PDB entry 6BM2 | X-ray diffraction, 3.40 A resolution | chains A and B of the 12 polymer chains in the assembly

[Chain A]
Molecule: DNA-directed RNA polymerase II subunit RPB1
Organism: Saccharomyces cerevisiae (strain ATCC 204508 / S288c)
Notes: EC 2.7.7.6
UniProtKB: P04050 (RPB1_YEAST); residue numbers follow UniProt; this construct covers 1-1733
Sequence (1733 residues; numbered 1 to 1733; the number before each row is that of its first residue):
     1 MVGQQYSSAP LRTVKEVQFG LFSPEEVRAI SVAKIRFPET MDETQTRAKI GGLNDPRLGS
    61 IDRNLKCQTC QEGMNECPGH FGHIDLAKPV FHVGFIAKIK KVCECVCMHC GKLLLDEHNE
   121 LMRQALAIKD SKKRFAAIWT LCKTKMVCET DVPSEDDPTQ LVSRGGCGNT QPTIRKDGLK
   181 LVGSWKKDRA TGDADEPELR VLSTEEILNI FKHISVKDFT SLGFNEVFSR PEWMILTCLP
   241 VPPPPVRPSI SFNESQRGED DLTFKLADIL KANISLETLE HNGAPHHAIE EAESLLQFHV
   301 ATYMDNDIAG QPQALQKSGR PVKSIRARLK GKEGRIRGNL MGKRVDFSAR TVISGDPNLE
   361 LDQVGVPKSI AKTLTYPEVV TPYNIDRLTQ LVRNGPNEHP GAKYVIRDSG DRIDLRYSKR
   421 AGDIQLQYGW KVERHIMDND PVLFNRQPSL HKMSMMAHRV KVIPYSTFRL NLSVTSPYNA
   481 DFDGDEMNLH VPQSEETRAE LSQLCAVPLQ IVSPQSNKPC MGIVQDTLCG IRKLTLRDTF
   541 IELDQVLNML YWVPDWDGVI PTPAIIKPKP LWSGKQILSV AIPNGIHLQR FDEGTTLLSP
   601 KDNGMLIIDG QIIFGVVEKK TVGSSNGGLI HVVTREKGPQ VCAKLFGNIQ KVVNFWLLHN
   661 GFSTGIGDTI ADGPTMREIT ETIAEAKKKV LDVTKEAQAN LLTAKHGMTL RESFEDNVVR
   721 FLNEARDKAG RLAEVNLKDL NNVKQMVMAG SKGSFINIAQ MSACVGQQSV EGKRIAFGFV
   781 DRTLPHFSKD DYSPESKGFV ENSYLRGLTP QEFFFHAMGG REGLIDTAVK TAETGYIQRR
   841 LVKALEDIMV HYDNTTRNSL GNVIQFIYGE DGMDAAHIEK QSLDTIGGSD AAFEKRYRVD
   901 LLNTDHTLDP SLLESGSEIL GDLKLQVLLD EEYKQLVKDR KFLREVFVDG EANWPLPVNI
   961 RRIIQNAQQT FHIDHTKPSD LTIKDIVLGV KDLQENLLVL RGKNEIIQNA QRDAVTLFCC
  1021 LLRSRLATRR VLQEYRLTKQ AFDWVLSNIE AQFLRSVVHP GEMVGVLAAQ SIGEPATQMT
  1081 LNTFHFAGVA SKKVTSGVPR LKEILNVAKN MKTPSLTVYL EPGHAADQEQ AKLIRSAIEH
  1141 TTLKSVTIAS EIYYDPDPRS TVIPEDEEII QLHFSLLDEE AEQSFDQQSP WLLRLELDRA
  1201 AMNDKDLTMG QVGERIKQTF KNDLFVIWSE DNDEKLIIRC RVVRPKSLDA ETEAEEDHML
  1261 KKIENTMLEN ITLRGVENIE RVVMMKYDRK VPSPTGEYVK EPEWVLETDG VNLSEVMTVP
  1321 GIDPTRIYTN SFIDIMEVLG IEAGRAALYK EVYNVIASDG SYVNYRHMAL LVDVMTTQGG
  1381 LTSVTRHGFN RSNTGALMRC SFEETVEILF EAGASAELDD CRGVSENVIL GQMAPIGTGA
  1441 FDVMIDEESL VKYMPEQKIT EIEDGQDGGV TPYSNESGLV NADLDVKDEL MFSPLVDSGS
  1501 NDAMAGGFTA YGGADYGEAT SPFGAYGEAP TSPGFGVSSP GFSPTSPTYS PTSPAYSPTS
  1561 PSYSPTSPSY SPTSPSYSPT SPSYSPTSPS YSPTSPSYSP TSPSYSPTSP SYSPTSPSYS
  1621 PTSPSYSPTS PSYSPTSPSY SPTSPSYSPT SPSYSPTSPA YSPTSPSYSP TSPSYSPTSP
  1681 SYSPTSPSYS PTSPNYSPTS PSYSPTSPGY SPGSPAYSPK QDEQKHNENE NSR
Unresolved in the structure: 1-2, 149-164, 186-200, 251-258, 1081-1092, 1176-1186, 1244-1253, 1447-1733
Bound ions: Zn2+ site 1: Cys70, Cys77, His80; Zn2+ site 2: Cys110, Cys167; Mg2+: Asp481, Asp483, Asp485 (shared with 1 residue of chain R)

[Chain B]
Molecule: DNA-directed RNA polymerase II subunit RPB2
Organism: Saccharomyces cerevisiae (strain ATCC 204508 / S288c)
Notes: EC 2.7.7.6
UniProtKB: P08518 (RPB2_YEAST); residues 1-1224 here = UniProt positions 1-1224
Sequence (1224 residues; each row starts with the number of its first residue):
     1 MSDLANSEKY YDEDPYGFED ESAPITAEDS WAVISAFFRE KGLVSQQLDS FNQFVDYTLQ
    61 DIICEDSTLI LEQLAQHTTE SDNISRKYEI SFGKIYVTKP MVNESDGVTH ALYPQEARLR
   121 NLTYSSGLFV DVKKRTYEAI DVPGRELKYE LIAEESEDDS ESGKVFIGRL PIMLRSKNCY
   181 LSEATESDLY KLKECPFDMG GYFIINGSEK VLIAQERSAG NIVQVFKKAA PSPISHVAEI
   241 RSALEKGSRF ISTLQVKLYG REGSSARTIK ATLPYIKQDI PIVIIFRALG IIPDGEILEH
   301 ICYDVNDWQM LEMLKPCVED GFVIQDRETA LDFIGRRGTA LGIKKEKRIQ YAKDILQKEF
   361 LPHITQLEGF ESRKAFFLGY MINRLLLCAL DRKDQDDRDH FGKKRLDLAG PLLAQLFKTL
   421 FKKLTKDIFR YMQRTVEEAH DFNMKLAINA KTITSGLKYA LATGNWGEQK KAMSSRAGVS
   481 QVLNRYTYSS TLSHLRRTNT PIGRDGKLAK PRQLHNTHWG LVCPAETPEG QACGLVKNLS
   541 LMSCISVGTD PMPIITFLSE WGMEPLEDYV PHQSPDATRV FVNGVWHGVH RNPARLMETL
   601 RTLRRKGDIN PEVSMIRDIR EKELKIFTDA GRVYRPLFIV EDDESLGHKE LKVRKGHIAK
   661 LMATEYQDIE GGFEDVEEYT WSSLLNEGLV EYIDAEEEES ILIAMQPEDL EPAEANEEND
   721 LDVDPAKRIR VSHHATTFTH CEIHPSMILG VAASIIPFPD HNQSPRNTYQ SAMGKQAMGV
   781 FLTNYNVRMD TMANILYYPQ KPLGTTRAME YLKFRELPAG QNAIVAIACY SGYNQEDSMI
   841 MNQSSIDRGL FRSLFFRSYM DQEKKYGMSI TETFEKPQRT NTLRMKHGTY DKLDDDGLIA
   901 PGVRVSGEDV IIGKTTPISP DEEELGQRTA YHSKRDASTP LRSTENGIVD QVLVTTNQDG
   961 LKFVKVRVRT TKIPQIGDKF ASRHGQKGTI GITYRREDMP FTAEGIVPDL IINPHAIPSR
  1021 MTVAHLIECL LSKVAALSGN EGDASPFTDI TVEGISKLLR EHGYQSRGFE VMYNGHTGKK
  1081 LMAQIFFGPT YYQRLRHMVD DKIHARARGP MQVLTRQPVE GRSRDGGLRF GEMERDCMIA
  1141 HGAASFLKER LMEASDAFRV HICGICGLMT VIAKLNHNQF ECKGCDNKID IYQIHIPYAA
  1201 KLLFQELMAM NITPRLYTDR SRDF
Unresolved in the structure: 1-19, 71-88, 135-163, 244-250, 339-344, 436-445, 503-508, 669-677, 713-721, 919-928, 1221-1224
Bound ions: Zn2+: Cys1163, Cys1166

[Interface between chain A and chain B]
Contacting residue pairs - 414 pairs, chain A then chain B:
  Gln4(A) - Ala1157(B)
  Gln4(A) - Phe1158(B)
  Gln4(A) - Arg1159(B)  hydrogen bond
  Gln5(A) - Arg1159(B)  hydrogen bond (backbone-side chain)
  Gln5(A) - Leu1175(B)
  Ser7(A) - His1161(B)  hydrogen bond
  Ser7(A) - Phe1180(B)
  Ser7(A) - Gln1193(B)  hydrogen bond
  Ser8(A) - Asn1178(B)
  Ser8(A) - Phe1180(B)
  Ala9(A) - Phe1180(B)
  Ala9(A) - Ile1191(B)  hydrophobic
  Ala9(A) - Gln1193(B)
  Pro10(A) - Gln1193(B)  hydrogen bond (backbone-backbone)
  Leu11(A) - Gln1193(B)
  Leu11(A) - His1195(B)
  Arg12(A) - Tyr1192(B)
  Arg12(A) - Gln1193(B)  hydrogen bond (backbone-backbone)
  Arg12(A) - Ile1194(B)
  Arg12(A) - Thr1218(B)
  Thr13(A) - Thr1218(B)
  Val14(A) - Tyr1217(B)
  Lys15(A) - Tyr1217(B)  hydrogen bond (backbone-backbone)
  Lys15(A) - Thr1218(B)
  Lys15(A) - Asp1219(B)
  Lys15(A) - Arg1220(B)  hydrogen bond (backbone-side chain)
  Glu16(A) - Arg1215(B)
  Glu16(A) - Leu1216(B)
  Glu16(A) - Tyr1217(B)  hydrogen bond (backbone-backbone)
  Glu16(A) - Asp1219(B)
  Glu16(A) - Arg1220(B)
  Val17(A) - Arg1215(B)
  Val17(A) - Leu1216(B)  hydrophobic
  Gln18(A) - Thr1213(B)
  Gln18(A) - Arg1215(B)  hydrogen bond (backbone-backbone)
  Phe19(A) - Thr1213(B)
  Gly20(A) - Ile1212(B)
  Gly20(A) - Thr1213(B)  hydrogen bond (backbone-backbone)
  Leu21(A) - Asn1211(B)
  Leu21(A) - Thr1213(B)
  Phe22(A) - Leu1168(B)  hydrophobic
  Phe22(A) - Met1208(B)
  Phe22(A) - Asn1211(B)  hydrogen bond (backbone-side chain)
  Phe22(A) - Thr1213(B)
  Glu26(A) - Cys1166(B)
  Glu26(A) - Leu1168(B)
  Glu26(A) - Arg1215(B)  salt bridge
  Ala29(A) - Lys1183(B)
  Ala29(A) - Gly1184(B)
  Ile30(A) - Leu1168(B)  hydrophobic
  Ile30(A) - Thr1170(B)
  Ile30(A) - Lys1183(B)
  Arg63(A) - Arg884(B)
  Thr69(A) - Lys1174(B)
  Cys70(A) - Ile1172(B)  hydrophobic
  Cys70(A) - Lys1174(B)
  Glu72(A) - Leu1175(B)
  Glu72(A) - Asn1176(B)
  Met74(A) - Arg1116(B)  hydrogen bond (backbone-side chain)
  Asn75(A) - Arg1116(B)  hydrogen bond (backbone-side chain)
  Asn75(A) - Phe1158(B)
  Glu76(A) - Phe1158(B)
  Glu76(A) - Arg1159(B)  salt bridge
  Pro78(A) - Lys1201(B)  hydrogen bond (backbone-side chain)
  Gly79(A) - Gln1205(B)
  Phe81(A) - Gln1205(B)
  Phe81(A) - Met1208(B)  hydrophobic
  Phe81(A) - Ala1209(B)
  His92(A) - Met1210(B)  hydrogen bond (side chain-backbone)
  Phe228(A) - Arg1215(B)
  Trp233(A) - Asn1211(B)
  Leu236(A) - Asn1211(B)
  Pro240(A) - Met1208(B)
  Pro242(A) - Ala1209(B)  hydrophobic
  Pro245(A) - Leu1114(B)
  Pro245(A) - Tyr1198(B)
  Pro245(A) - Lys1201(B)
  Val246(A) - Leu1114(B)
  Val246(A) - Gln1205(B)
  Val246(A) - Glu1206(B)
  Pro248(A) - Leu1114(B)
  Tyr303(A) - Ala1209(B)
  Met304(A) - Met1210(B)  hydrophobic
  Gly319(A) - Lys471(B)
  Arg320(A) - Lys471(B)
  Ile325(A) - Glu1206(B)
  Ile325(A) - Met1210(B)  hydrophobic
  Arg328(A) - Glu1206(B)  salt bridge
  Leu329(A) - Leu1203(B)  hydrophobic
  Leu329(A) - Glu1206(B)
  Arg335(A) - Leu1114(B)
  Arg335(A) - Thr1115(B)
  Arg335(A) - Ala1199(B)
  Arg335(A) - Leu1202(B)
  Arg335(A) - Glu1206(B)  salt bridge
  Ile336(A) - Leu1203(B)  hydrophobic
  Arg337(A) - Arg1129(B)  hydrogen bond (backbone-side chain)
  Arg337(A) - Glu1132(B)  salt bridge
  Gly338(A) - Arg1129(B)
  Asn339(A) - Thr1115(B)
  Asn339(A) - Gln1117(B)  hydrogen bond (backbone-side chain)
  Asn339(A) - Ala1199(B)
  Leu340(A) - Ala1199(B)  hydrophobic
  Leu340(A) - Ala1200(B)
  Leu340(A) - Leu1203(B)  hydrophobic
  Met341(A) - Glu1132(B)
  Met341(A) - Arg1135(B)
  Gly342(A) - Arg1129(B)  hydrogen bond (backbone-side chain)
  Gly342(A) - Phe1130(B)
  Lys343(A) - Gln1117(B)
  Lys343(A) - Arg1129(B)
  Lys343(A) - Phe1130(B)  hydrogen bond (backbone-backbone)
  Lys343(A) - Leu1151(B)
  Lys343(A) - Ser1155(B)
  Lys343(A) - Asp1156(B)
  Arg344(A) - Pro1118(B)
  Arg344(A) - Val1119(B)
  Arg344(A) - Glu1120(B)  salt bridge
  Arg344(A) - Gly1127(B)
  Arg344(A) - Leu1128(B)
  Arg344(A) - Arg1129(B)
  Arg344(A) - Ser1155(B)  hydrogen bond (backbone-side chain)
  Val345(A) - Gly1127(B)
  Val345(A) - Leu1128(B)  hydrogen bond (backbone-backbone)
  Val345(A) - Phe1130(B)  hydrophobic
  Val345(A) - Arg1150(B)
  Val345(A) - Ala1154(B)
  Asp346(A) - Arg1106(B)  salt bridge
  Asp346(A) - Arg1108(B)
  Asp346(A) - Gly1109(B)
  Asp346(A) - Met1111(B)
  Asp346(A) - Pro1118(B)
  Asp346(A) - Arg1150(B)  hydrogen bond (backbone-side chain)
  Asp346(A) - Ala1154(B)  hydrogen bond (backbone-backbone)
  Phe347(A) - Arg1106(B)  hydrogen bond (backbone-backbone)
  Phe347(A) - Ala1107(B)  hydrophobic
  Phe347(A) - Arg1108(B)
  Phe347(A) - Arg1150(B)
  Ser348(A) - Ala1105(B)
  Ser348(A) - Arg1106(B)  hydrogen bond (backbone-backbone)
  Ser348(A) - Leu1128(B)  hydrogen bond (side chain-backbone)
  Ala349(A) - His1104(B)
  Ala349(A) - Ala1105(B)  hydrophobic
  Ala349(A) - Leu1128(B)
  Arg350(A) - Lys1102(B)
  Arg350(A) - Ile1103(B)
  Arg350(A) - His1104(B)  hydrogen bond (backbone-backbone)
  Arg350(A) - Leu1128(B)
  Thr351(A) - Ile1103(B)
  Val352(A) - Val1099(B)  hydrophobic
  Gly355(A) - Tyr833(B)
  Asp356(A) - Tyr833(B)  hydrogen bond
  Pro357(A) - Ser831(B)
  Pro357(A) - Gly832(B)
  Pro357(A) - Tyr833(B)
  Asn358(A) - Tyr833(B)  hydrogen bond
  Ser369(A) - Ile1103(B)
  Ile370(A) - Ala1105(B)  hydrophobic
  Thr373(A) - Ala1105(B)
  Thr373(A) - Ala1107(B)
  Leu374(A) - Arg1106(B)
  Leu374(A) - Ala1107(B)  hydrophobic
  Arg412(A) - Arg1108(B)
  Glu433(A) - Arg1108(B)  salt bridge
  Leu443(A) - Met1138(B)  hydrophobic
  Leu443(A) - Phe1146(B)  hydrophobic
  Asn445(A) - Glu1134(B)
  Gln447(A) - Glu1134(B)  hydrogen bond
  Ser449(A) - Met1133(B)
  Ser449(A) - Glu1134(B)  hydrogen bond
  Ser449(A) - Cys1137(B)
  His451(A) - Cys1137(B)  hydrogen bond (backbone-side chain)
  Lys452(A) - Ala1140(B)
  Lys452(A) - His1141(B)  hydrogen bond (backbone-side chain)
  Met455(A) - Phe1130(B)  hydrophobic
  Met455(A) - Glu1134(B)
  Met455(A) - Cys1137(B)  hydrophobic
  Met455(A) - Met1138(B)  hydrophobic
  Met455(A) - His1141(B)  hydrogen bond (backbone-side chain)
  Tyr465(A) - Ile976(B)  hydrophobic
  Ser466(A) - Gln975(B)
  Ser466(A) - Val1099(B)
  Ser466(A) - Asp1100(B)  hydrogen bond
  Ser466(A) - Ile1103(B)
  Thr467(A) - Ile976(B)
  Thr467(A) - Gly977(B)
  Thr467(A) - Val1099(B)
  Arg469(A) - Tyr833(B)
  Arg469(A) - Ile976(B)
  Arg469(A) - Gly991(B)  hydrogen bond (side chain-backbone)
  Leu472(A) - Gln835(B)
  Thr475(A) - Glu836(B)
  Asp481(A) - Glu836(B)
  Phe482(A) - Gln835(B)
  Phe482(A) - Glu836(B)  hydrogen bond (backbone-backbone)
  Phe482(A) - Asp837(B)
  Phe482(A) - Ser838(B)
  Phe482(A) - Thr989(B)  hydrogen bond (backbone-side chain)
  Asp483(A) - Asp837(B)  hydrogen bond (backbone-backbone)
  Asp483(A) - Lys979(B)
  Asp483(A) - Lys987(B)  salt bridge
  Asp483(A) - Gly988(B)
  Asp483(A) - Thr989(B)
  Gly484(A) - Thr989(B)
  Glu486(A) - Lys1102(B)  salt bridge
  Asn488(A) - Leu1128(B)
  His490(A) - Phe1130(B)
  His490(A) - Arg1150(B)  hydrogen bond
  Val491(A) - Arg1150(B)  hydrogen bond (backbone-side chain)
  Pro492(A) - Glu1149(B)
  Gln493(A) - Glu1149(B)  hydrogen bond (backbone-side chain)
  Ser494(A) - Glu1149(B)  hydrogen bond (backbone-side chain)
  Thr497(A) - Phe1146(B)
  Thr497(A) - Glu1149(B)
  Glu500(A) - Ala1143(B)
  Glu500(A) - Ala1144(B)  hydrogen bond (side chain-backbone)
  Glu500(A) - Ser1145(B)  hydrogen bond (side chain-backbone)
  Glu500(A) - Phe1146(B)  hydrogen bond (side chain-backbone)
  Leu501(A) - Phe1146(B)  hydrophobic
  Leu504(A) - His1141(B)
  Leu504(A) - Ala1143(B)
  Cys505(A) - Met1138(B)  hydrophobic
  Cys505(A) - His1141(B)
  Gln510(A) - His1141(B)  hydrogen bond
  Val524(A) - Gln835(B)
  Gln525(A) - Gln835(B)
  Gln525(A) - Glu836(B)
  Gln525(A) - Asn1013(B)
  Gln525(A) - His1015(B)  hydrogen bond (backbone-side chain)
  Asp526(A) - Cys829(B)
  Asp526(A) - Gly832(B)
  Asp526(A) - Asn834(B)
  Asp526(A) - Gln835(B)
  Asp526(A) - Asn1013(B)  hydrogen bond
  Asp526(A) - His1015(B)  salt bridge
  Cys529(A) - His1015(B)
  Glu542(A) - Lys1079(B)  salt bridge
  Asn654(A) - Gln835(B)
  Leu657(A) - Cys829(B)  hydrophobic
  Leu658(A) - Tyr830(B)
  Leu658(A) - Ser831(B)
  Leu658(A) - Asn1074(B)  hydrogen bond (backbone-side chain)
  Leu658(A) - Leu1081(B)
  His659(A) - Asn1074(B)
  His659(A) - Thr1077(B)
  His659(A) - Leu1081(B)
  Asn660(A) - Leu1081(B)
  Asn660(A) - Met1082(B)  hydrogen bond (backbone-backbone)
  Asn660(A) - Ala1083(B)  hydrogen bond (backbone-backbone)
  Gly661(A) - Ala1083(B)
  Phe662(A) - Ala828(B)
  Phe662(A) - Cys829(B)  hydrogen bond (backbone-backbone)
  Phe662(A) - Pro1014(B)  hydrophobic
  Ser663(A) - Ile827(B)  hydrogen bond (side chain-backbone)
  Ser663(A) - Pro1014(B)
  Ser663(A) - Gln1084(B)
  Ser663(A) - Ile1085(B)
  Ser663(A) - Phe1086(B)  hydrogen bond (side chain-backbone)
  Thr664(A) - Ile827(B)
  Thr664(A) - Pro1014(B)
  Thr664(A) - Phe1086(B)
  Gly665(A) - Leu1026(B)
  Gly665(A) - Phe1069(B)
  Gly665(A) - Phe1086(B)
  Ile666(A) - Val1023(B)  hydrophobic
  Ile666(A) - Leu1026(B)  hydrophobic
  Ile666(A) - Ile1027(B)  hydrophobic
  Ile666(A) - Arg1067(B)
  Ile666(A) - Phe1086(B)  hydrophobic
  Asp668(A) - Phe1069(B)
  Ile670(A) - Arg1067(B)
  Thr680(A) - Ile729(B)
  Met746(A) - Pro1014(B)
  Met746(A) - Pro1018(B)  hydrophobic
  Ser751(A) - His1015(B)  hydrogen bond
  Lys752(A) - His1015(B)
  Lys752(A) - Ser1019(B)  hydrogen bond
  Lys752(A) - Arg1020(B)
  Asn757(A) - Pro1018(B)
  Asn757(A) - Ser1019(B)
  Asn757(A) - Met1021(B)
  Gln760(A) - Met1021(B)
  Met761(A) - Met1021(B)  hydrophobic
  Met761(A) - Val1023(B)  hydrophobic
  Glu771(A) - Lys510(B)
  Ile775(A) - Asn516(B)
  Ala776(A) - Asn516(B)
  Gly778(A) - His515(B)
  Gly778(A) - Asn516(B)  hydrogen bond (backbone-side chain)
  Phe779(A) - Asn516(B)
  Phe779(A) - Thr517(B)
  Phe779(A) - Glu699(B)
  Val780(A) - Glu699(B)  hydrogen bond (backbone-side chain)
  Asp781(A) - Arg620(B)  salt bridge
  Arg782(A) - Glu698(B)  hydrogen bond (side chain-backbone)
  Arg782(A) - Glu699(B)  hydrogen bond (side chain-backbone)
  Arg782(A) - Ile701(B)  hydrogen bond (side chain-backbone)
  Arg782(A) - Leu702(B)
  Thr783(A) - Asn516(B)  hydrogen bond (backbone-side chain)
  Pro785(A) - Glu698(B)
  Pro785(A) - Ile701(B)
  Pro785(A) - Leu702(B)
  Pro785(A) - Ile703(B)  hydrogen bond (backbone-backbone)
  His786(A) - Trp519(B)
  His786(A) - Leu702(B)
  His786(A) - Ile703(B)
  His786(A) - Met705(B)
  His786(A) - Glu742(B)  salt bridge
  Phe787(A) - Leu702(B)
  Ser788(A) - Ala735(B)
  Lys789(A) - Arg620(B)
  Glu795(A) - Val731(B)
  Glu801(A) - Ile729(B)
  Glu801(A) - Val731(B)
  Asn802(A) - Arg728(B)
  Asn802(A) - Ile729(B)  hydrogen bond (side chain-backbone)
  Tyr804(A) - His761(B)
  Tyr804(A) - Asn762(B)
  Tyr804(A) - Gln763(B)
  Tyr804(A) - Met1021(B)  hydrophobic
  Tyr804(A) - Val1023(B)  hydrophobic
  Leu805(A) - His761(B)
  Leu805(A) - Val1023(B)  hydrophobic
  Leu805(A) - Val1052(B)  hydrophobic
  Arg806(A) - Pro725(B)  hydrogen bond (side chain-backbone)
  Arg806(A) - Ala726(B)
  Arg806(A) - Lys727(B)
  Arg806(A) - Arg728(B)
  Arg806(A) - Ile729(B)
  Arg806(A) - His761(B)  hydrogen bond (backbone-side chain)
  Gly807(A) - Arg728(B)  hydrogen bond (backbone-side chain)
  Gly807(A) - Asp760(B)
  Gly807(A) - His761(B)
  Leu808(A) - Arg728(B)  hydrogen bond (backbone-side chain)
  Leu808(A) - Asp760(B)  hydrogen bond (backbone-backbone)
  Leu808(A) - Phe1047(B)
  Thr809(A) - Ile729(B)
  Thr809(A) - Arg730(B)
  Thr809(A) - Phe1047(B)
  Pro810(A) - Trp519(B)
  Pro810(A) - Met705(B)  hydrophobic
  Pro810(A) - Pro745(B)  hydrophobic
  Pro810(A) - Phe1047(B)
  Gln811(A) - Met705(B)
  Phe813(A) - Ile748(B)  hydrophobic
  Phe813(A) - Leu749(B)  hydrophobic
  Phe813(A) - Pro759(B)
  Phe813(A) - Asp760(B)
  Phe813(A) - Asn767(B)
  Phe813(A) - Phe1047(B)  hydrophobic
  Phe814(A) - His515(B)
  Phe814(A) - Asn516(B)
  Phe814(A) - Trp519(B)  hydrophobic
  His816(A) - Gln763(B)
  His816(A) - Ser764(B)  hydrogen bond (backbone-side chain)
  Ala817(A) - Leu514(B)
  Ala817(A) - Pro524(B)  hydrophobic
  Ala817(A) - Ser764(B)
  Met818(A) - Leu514(B)
  Met818(A) - Asn516(B)
  Gly820(A) - Ser764(B)
  Arg821(A) - Arg512(B)  hydrogen bond (side chain-backbone)
  Arg821(A) - Leu514(B)
  Arg821(A) - Pro524(B)  hydrogen bond (side chain-backbone)
  Arg821(A) - Thr527(B)
  Arg821(A) - Gly534(B)
  Arg821(A) - Lys537(B)
  Glu822(A) - Gln513(B)
  Leu824(A) - Pro765(B)  hydrophobic
  Leu824(A) - Thr768(B)
  Leu824(A) - Tyr769(B)
  Ile825(A) - Arg512(B)
  Ile825(A) - Cys533(B)
  Ala828(A) - Gly530(B)
  Gln838(A) - Met1133(B)
  Arg839(A) - Glu1132(B)  salt bridge
  Val842(A) - Asp1136(B)
  Lys843(A) - Arg1135(B)
  Glu846(A) - Arg1135(B)  salt bridge
  Met1063(A) - Ile1139(B)
  Val1066(A) - Asp1136(B)
  Val1066(A) - Ile1139(B)  hydrophobic
  Gln1070(A) - Asp1136(B)
  Gln1070(A) - Cys1137(B)
  Gln1070(A) - Ala1140(B)
  Lys1144(A) - Glu262(B)  salt bridge
  Asn1265(A) - Gly263(B)  hydrogen bond (side chain-backbone)
  Asn1265(A) - Ser265(B)  hydrogen bond
  Glu1269(A) - Gly263(B)
  Leu1409(A) - Leu1207(B)  hydrophobic
  Phe1410(A) - Met1210(B)  hydrophobic
  Phe1410(A) - Ile1212(B)  hydrophobic
  Asp1420(A) - Arg1220(B)  hydrogen bond (backbone-side chain)
  Arg1422(A) - Arg1220(B)
  Val1424(A) - Ile1139(B)  hydrophobic
  Val1428(A) - Arg1135(B)
  Val1428(A) - Leu1151(B)
  Ile1429(A) - Pro1197(B)
  Ile1429(A) - Ala1200(B)
  Leu1430(A) - His1195(B)
  Leu1430(A) - Ile1196(B)
  Leu1430(A) - Pro1197(B)
  Gly1431(A) - Lys1148(B)
  Gly1431(A) - Met1152(B)
  Gly1431(A) - Pro1197(B)
  Met1433(A) - Ser1145(B)
  Met1433(A) - Lys1148(B)
  Ala1434(A) - Ala1144(B)
  Ile1436(A) - Ile1139(B)
  Ile1436(A) - Gly1142(B)
  Ile1436(A) - Ala1144(B)
  Gly1437(A) - Gly1142(B)
  Thr1438(A) - Gly1142(B)  hydrogen bond (side chain-backbone)
  Gly1439(A) - Ala1144(B)
Other interface residues (no listed pair), chain A (223 interface residues in all): Tyr6, Val32, Gln68, His80, Pro243, Ser318, Pro321, Ile353, Pro367, Thr375, Tyr404, Pro448, Ala480, Thr527, Gly667, Thr669, Lys687, Asn742, Val743, Gly753, Val770, Leu784, Glu812, Phe815, Glu1062, Lys1261, Lys1262, Val1406, Gly1413, Ser1425, Gln1432
Other interface residues (no listed pair), chain B (201 interface residues in all): Ser264, Glu312, Lys315, Lys393, Asp397, His400, His518, Ala695, Ser700, Ala704, Ile992, Ile1017, Leu1030, Glu1053, His1076, Lys1080, Gly1131, Val1160, Met1169, Ala1173, Phe1204, Pro1214

[Overview]
The interface between chain A and chain B involves 223 residues on one side and 201 on the other; the contacts
include 78 hydrogen bonds and 17 salt bridges. Among the polar pairs are Glu26(A)-Arg1215(B),
Glu76(A)-Arg1159(B) and Arg328(A)-Glu1206(B).
Chain A is DNA-directed RNA polymerase II subunit RPB1 and chain B is DNA-directed RNA polymerase II subunit
RPB2, both from Saccharomyces cerevisiae (strain ATCC 204508 / S288c); the structure, Pol II elongation
complex with an abasic lesion at i-1 position, was determined by X-ray diffraction, deposited together with
6BLO, 6BLP, 6BM4 and 6BQF.
